1E8H - chains A and B; structure by X-ray diffraction, 2.60 A resolution.

# Chain A (and B)
Name: Vanillyl-alcohol oxidase
Source organism: Penicillium simplicissimum
Notes: EC 1.1.3.7; chain B of this document is another copy of the same molecule, construct and numbering; everything in this record applies to it too
UniProt: P56216 (VAOX_PENSI); numbering as in UniProt (aligned over 1-560)
Chain sequence (560 residues; each row starts with the number of its first residue):
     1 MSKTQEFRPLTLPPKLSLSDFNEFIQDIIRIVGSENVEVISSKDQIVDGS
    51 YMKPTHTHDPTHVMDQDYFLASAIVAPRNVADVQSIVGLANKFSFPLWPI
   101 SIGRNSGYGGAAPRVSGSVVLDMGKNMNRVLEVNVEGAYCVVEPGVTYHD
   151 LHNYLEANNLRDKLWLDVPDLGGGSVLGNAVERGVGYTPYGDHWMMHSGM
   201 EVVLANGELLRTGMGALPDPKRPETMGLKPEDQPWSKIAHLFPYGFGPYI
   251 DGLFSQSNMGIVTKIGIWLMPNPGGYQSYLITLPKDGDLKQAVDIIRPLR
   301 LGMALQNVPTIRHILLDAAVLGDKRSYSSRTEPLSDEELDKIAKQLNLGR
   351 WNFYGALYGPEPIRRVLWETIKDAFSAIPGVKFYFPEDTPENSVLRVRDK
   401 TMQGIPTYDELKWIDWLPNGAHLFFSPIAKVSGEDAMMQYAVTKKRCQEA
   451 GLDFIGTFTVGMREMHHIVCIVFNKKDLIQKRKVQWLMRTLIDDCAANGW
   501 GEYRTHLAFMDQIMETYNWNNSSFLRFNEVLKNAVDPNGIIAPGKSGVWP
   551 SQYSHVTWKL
Not modelled in the structure: 1-5, 42-51
Sequence notes: engineered mutation Thr61 (His in P56216)
Curated features (UniProtKB/Swiss-Prot):
  - active site: Tyr108, Tyr503, Arg504
  - site: Asp170 (Important for the catalytic mechanism)
  - modified residue: His422 (Tele-8alpha-FAD histidine)
Small-molecule neighbours: ADP (adenosine-5'-diphosphate): Trp98, Pro99, Ile100, Ser101, Ile102, Gly103, Arg104, Asn105, Gly174, Ser175, Leu177, Gly178, Asn179, Val181, Glu182, Gly260, Ile261, Val262, Arg504, Lys545
Reported in the primary citation:
  - mutagenesis - H61T (10-fold): decreased catalytic activity on 4-(methoxymethyl)phenol
  - catalytic residues: His422 (proposed by the authors, not directly observed)

# Chain A / chain B interface
Contacting residue pairs (181; chain A residue first):
  Val135(A) - Arg297(B)
  Glu136(A) - Arg297(B)  hydrogen bond (backbone-side chain)
  Glu136(A) - Leu301(B)
  Glu136(A) - Lys430(B)  salt bridge
  Glu136(A) - Ser432(B)
  Gly137(A) - Arg463(B)  hydrogen bond (backbone-side chain)
  Ala138(A) - Leu301(B)  hydrophobic
  Ala138(A) - Arg463(B)  hydrogen bond (backbone-side chain)
  Arg183(A) - Tyr244(B)
  Arg183(A) - Phe246(B)
  Arg183(A) - Gly247(B)  hydrogen bond (side chain-backbone)
  Arg183(A) - Tyr249(B)
  Tyr190(A) - Arg463(B)  hydrogen bond
  Asp192(A) - Tyr244(B)  hydrogen bond
  Trp194(A) - Tyr244(B)
  Met195(A) - Met195(B)  hydrophobic
  Met195(A) - Tyr244(B)
  Leu204(A) - Phe527(B)  hydrophobic
  Leu209(A) - Asn520(B)
  Leu209(A) - Ser523(B)  hydrogen bond (backbone-side chain)
  Leu210(A) - Trp519(B)
  Leu210(A) - Ser523(B)
  Leu210(A) - Phe524(B)  hydrophobic
  Leu210(A) - Phe527(B)  hydrophobic
  Arg211(A) - Trp519(B)
  Gly213(A) - Tyr517(B)
  Met214(A) - Ile428(B)  hydrophobic
  Met214(A) - Gly501(B)
  Met214(A) - Tyr517(B)  hydrogen bond
  Gly215(A) - Trp519(B)
  Ala216(A) - Tyr517(B)
  Ala216(A) - Asn518(B)  hydrogen bond (backbone-backbone)
  Ala216(A) - Trp519(B)  hydrogen bond (backbone-backbone)
  Ala216(A) - Phe524(B)  hydrophobic
  Leu217(A) - Gly499(B)
  Leu217(A) - Thr516(B)
  Leu217(A) - Tyr517(B)
  Pro218(A) - Thr516(B)
  Pro218(A) - Asn518(B)
  Pro218(A) - Trp519(B)
  Pro220(A) - Ala496(B)
  Pro220(A) - Ala497(B)
  Pro220(A) - Gly499(B)
  Pro230(A) - Trp519(B)
  Pro230(A) - Asn520(B)
  Gln233(A) - Trp519(B)  hydrogen bond
  Lys237(A) - Lys430(B)
  Lys237(A) - Asp435(B)  salt bridge
  Lys237(A) - Asn498(B)  hydrogen bond (side chain-backbone)
  Lys237(A) - Gly499(B)
  Lys237(A) - Trp500(B)
  Ile238(A) - Ile428(B)  hydrophobic
  Ile238(A) - Ala429(B)
  Ile238(A) - Lys430(B)
  Leu241(A) - Lys430(B)
  Leu241(A) - Arg463(B)
  Leu241(A) - Glu464(B)
  Phe242(A) - Glu464(B)
  Phe242(A) - His466(B)
  Tyr244(A) - Arg183(B)
  Tyr244(A) - Asp192(B)  hydrogen bond
  Tyr244(A) - Trp194(B)
  Tyr244(A) - Met195(B)
  Gly245(A) - Arg183(B)
  Phe246(A) - Arg183(B)
  Phe246(A) - Gln256(B)
  Phe246(A) - Glu502(B)
  Phe246(A) - Tyr503(B)
  Phe246(A) - Arg504(B)
  Phe246(A) - Thr505(B)
  Phe246(A) - Ile513(B)  hydrophobic
  Phe246(A) - Tyr517(B)  hydrophobic
  Phe246(A) - Phe524(B)
  Phe246(A) - Ser546(B)
  Gly247(A) - Arg183(B)  hydrogen bond (backbone-side chain)
  Gly247(A) - Ser255(B)
  Gly247(A) - Gln256(B)  hydrogen bond (backbone-side chain)
  Gly247(A) - Ser546(B)
  Pro248(A) - Ser255(B)
  Pro248(A) - Gln256(B)
  Pro248(A) - Phe524(B)
  Pro248(A) - Asn528(B)
  Tyr249(A) - Arg183(B)
  Tyr249(A) - Gly252(B)  hydrogen bond (backbone-backbone)
  Tyr249(A) - Leu253(B)
  Ile250(A) - Leu253(B)  hydrophobic
  Ile250(A) - Phe524(B)  hydrophobic
  Ile250(A) - Phe527(B)  hydrophobic
  Ile250(A) - Asn528(B)
  Gly252(A) - Tyr249(B)  hydrogen bond (backbone-backbone)
  Leu253(A) - Tyr249(B)
  Leu253(A) - Leu253(B)  hydrophobic
  Leu253(A) - Leu531(B)  hydrophobic
  Phe254(A) - Phe527(B)  hydrophobic
  Ser255(A) - Gly247(B)
  Ser255(A) - Pro248(B)
  Gln256(A) - Phe246(B)
  Gln256(A) - Gly247(B)  hydrogen bond (side chain-backbone)
  Gln256(A) - Pro248(B)
  Ser257(A) - Pro248(B)
  Trp268(A) - Arg463(B)
  Leu269(A) - Arg463(B)  hydrogen bond (backbone-side chain)
  Pro271(A) - Leu301(B)
  Arg297(A) - Val135(B)
  Arg297(A) - Glu136(B)  hydrogen bond (side chain-backbone)
  Leu301(A) - Glu136(B)
  Leu301(A) - Ala138(B)  hydrophobic
  Leu301(A) - Pro271(B)
  Met303(A) - Met270(B)  hydrophobic
  Ile363(A) - Leu367(B)  hydrophobic
  Leu367(A) - Ile363(B)  hydrophobic
  Ile428(A) - Met214(B)  hydrophobic
  Ile428(A) - Ile238(B)  hydrophobic
  Ala429(A) - Ile238(B)
  Lys430(A) - Glu136(B)  salt bridge
  Lys430(A) - Lys237(B)
  Lys430(A) - Ile238(B)
  Lys430(A) - Leu241(B)
  Ser432(A) - Glu136(B)
  Asp435(A) - Lys237(B)  salt bridge
  Arg463(A) - Gly137(B)  hydrogen bond (side chain-backbone)
  Arg463(A) - Ala138(B)  hydrogen bond (side chain-backbone)
  Arg463(A) - Tyr190(B)  hydrogen bond
  Arg463(A) - Leu241(B)
  Arg463(A) - Trp268(B)
  Arg463(A) - Leu269(B)  hydrogen bond (side chain-backbone)
  Glu464(A) - Leu241(B)
  Glu464(A) - Phe242(B)
  His466(A) - Phe242(B)
  Ala497(A) - Pro220(B)
  Asn498(A) - Lys237(B)  hydrogen bond (backbone-side chain)
  Gly499(A) - Leu217(B)
  Gly499(A) - Pro220(B)
  Gly499(A) - Lys237(B)
  Trp500(A) - Lys237(B)
  Glu502(A) - Phe246(B)
  Tyr503(A) - Phe246(B)
  Arg504(A) - Phe246(B)
  Thr505(A) - Phe246(B)
  Ile513(A) - Phe246(B)  hydrophobic
  Thr516(A) - Leu217(B)
  Thr516(A) - Pro218(B)
  Tyr517(A) - Met214(B)  hydrogen bond
  Tyr517(A) - Ala216(B)
  Tyr517(A) - Leu217(B)
  Tyr517(A) - Gly245(B)
  Tyr517(A) - Phe246(B)  hydrophobic
  Asn518(A) - Ala216(B)  hydrogen bond (backbone-backbone)
  Asn518(A) - Pro218(B)
  Trp519(A) - Leu210(B)
  Trp519(A) - Arg211(B)
  Trp519(A) - Gly215(B)
  Trp519(A) - Ala216(B)  hydrogen bond (backbone-backbone)
  Trp519(A) - Pro218(B)
  Trp519(A) - Pro230(B)
  Trp519(A) - Gln233(B)  hydrogen bond
  Asn520(A) - Leu209(B)
  Asn520(A) - Pro230(B)
  Ser523(A) - Leu209(B)  hydrogen bond (side chain-backbone)
  Ser523(A) - Leu210(B)
  Phe524(A) - Leu210(B)  hydrophobic
  Phe524(A) - Ala216(B)  hydrophobic
  Phe524(A) - Phe246(B)
  Phe524(A) - Pro248(B)
  Phe527(A) - Leu204(B)  hydrophobic
  Phe527(A) - Leu210(B)  hydrophobic
  Phe527(A) - Ile250(B)  hydrophobic
  Phe527(A) - Phe254(B)  hydrophobic
  Phe527(A) - Val535(B)  hydrophobic
  Asn528(A) - Pro248(B)
  Asn528(A) - Ile250(B)
  Val530(A) - Ala534(B)
  Val530(A) - Val535(B)  hydrophobic
  Leu531(A) - Leu253(B)  hydrophobic
  Leu531(A) - Val535(B)  hydrophobic
  Ala534(A) - Val530(B)
  Ala534(A) - Ala534(B)  hydrophobic
  Val535(A) - Phe527(B)  hydrophobic
  Val535(A) - Leu531(B)  hydrophobic
  Ser546(A) - Phe246(B)
  Ser546(A) - Gly247(B)
Interface residues without a listed pair, chain A (90 interface residues in all): Glu201, Glu208, Glu231, Ser236, Met270, Pro362, Val366, Val431, Ala496, Gly501, Met510, Met514
Interface residues without a listed pair, chain B (88 interface residues in all): Glu201, Gly213, Ser236, Ser257, Met303, Pro362, Val366, Val431, Met510, Met514

# In short
Chain A and chain B form an interface of 90 and 88 residues respectively, with 30 hydrogen bonds and 4 salt
bridges. Among the polar pairs are Glu136(A)-Lys430(B), Lys237(A)-Asp435(B) and Glu136(A)-Arg297(B). Bound to
chain A: ADP. From the paper: the catalytic residue His422(A); H61T of chain A reduces catalytic activity on
4-(methoxymethyl)phenol.
Both chains are Vanillyl-alcohol oxidase (Penicillium simplicissimum). Entry 1E8H (Structure of the H61T
mutant of the flavoenzyme vanillyl-alcohol oxidase in the apo form complexed by ...) was determined by X-ray
diffraction (same publication as 1E8F and 1E8G).
